PDB entry 7WTM | electron microscopy, 3.50 A resolution | chains C2 and SX of the 17 polymer chains in the assembly

# Chain C2
Molecule: 18S rRNA
Source organism: Saccharomyces cerevisiae
Sequence (1800 nucleotides; each row starts with the number of its first residue):
     1 UAUCUGGUUG AUCCUGCCAG UAGUCAUAUG CUUGUCUCAA AGAUUAAGCC AUGCAUGUCU
    61 AAGUAUAAGC AAUUUAUACA GUGAAACUGC GAAUGGCUCA UUAAAUCAGU UAUCGUUUAU
   121 UUGAUAGUUC CUUUACUACA UGGUAUAACU GUGGUAAUUC UAGAGCUAAU ACAUGCUUAA
   181 AAUCUCGACC CUUUGGAAGA GAUGUAUUUA UUAGAUAAAA AAUCAAUGUC UUCGGACUCU
   241 UUGAUGAUUC AUAAUAACUU UUCGAAUCGC AUGGCCUUGU GCUGGCGAUG GUUCAUUCAA
   301 AUUUCUGCCC UAUCAACUUU CGAUGGUAGG AUAGUGGCCU ACCAUGGUUU CAACGGGUAA
   361 CGGGGAAUAA GGGUUCGAUU CCGGAGAGGG AGCCUGAGAA ACGGCUACCA CAUCCAAGGA
   421 AGGCAGCAGG CGCGCAAAUU ACCCAAUCCU AAUUCAGGGA GGUAGUGACA AUAAAUAACG
   481 AUACAGGGCC CAUUCGGGUC UUGUAAUUGG AAUGAGUACA AUGUAAAUAC CUUAACGAGG
   541 AACAAUUGGA GGGCAAGUCU GGUGCCAGCA GCCGCGGUAA UUCCAGCUCC AAUAGCGUAU
   601 AUUAAAGUUG UUGCAGUUAA AAAGCUCGUA GUUGAACUUU GGGCCCGGUU GGCCGGUCCG
   661 AUUUUUUCGU GUACUGGAUU UCCAACGGGG CCUUUCCUUC UGGCUAACCU UGAGUCCUUG
   721 UGGCUCUUGG CGAACCAGGA CUUUUACUUU GAAAAAAUUA GAGUGUUCAA AGCAGGCGUA
   781 UUGCUCGAAU AUAUUAGCAU GGAAUAAUAG AAUAGGACGU UUGGUUCUAU UUUGUUGGUU
   841 UCUAGGACCA UCGUAAUGAU UAAUAGGGAC GGUCGGGGGC AUCAGUAUUC AAUUGUCAGA
   901 GGUGAAAUUC UUGGAUUUAU UGAAGACUAA CUACUGCGAA AGCAUUUGCC AAGGACGUUU
   961 UCAUUAAUCA AGAACGAAAG UUAGGGGAUC GAAGAUGAUC AGAUACCGUC GUAGUCUUAA
  1021 CCAUAAACUA UGCCGACUAG GGAUCGGGUG GUGUUUUUUU AAUGACCCAC UCGGCACCUU
  1081 ACGAGAAAUC AAAGUCUUUG GGUUCUGGGG GGAGUAUGGU CGCAAGGCUG AAACUUAAAG
  1141 GAAUUGACGG AAGGGCACCA CCAGGAGUGG AGCCUGCGGC UUAAUUUGAC UCAACACGGG
  1201 GAAACUCACC AGGUCCAGAC ACAAUAAGGA UUGACAGAUU GAGAGCUCUU UCUUGAUUUU
  1261 GUGGGUGGUG GUGCAUGGCC GUUCUUAGUU GGUGGAGUGA UUUGUCUGCU UAAUUGCGAU
  1321 AACGAACGAG ACCUUAACCU ACUAAAUAGU GGUGCUAGCA UUUGCUGGUU AUCCACUUCU
  1381 UAGAGGGACU AUCGGUUUCA AGCCGAUGGA AGUUUGAGGC AAUAACAGGU CUGUGAUGCC
  1441 CUUAGACGUU CUGGGCCGCA CGCGCGCUAC ACUGACGGAG CCAGCGAGUC UAACCUUGGC
  1501 CGAGAGGUCU UGGUAAUCUU GUGAAACUCC GUCGUGCUGG GGAUAGAGCA UUGUAAUUAU
  1561 UGCUCUUCAA CGAGGAAUUC CUAGUAAGCG CAAGUCAUCA GCUUGCGUUG AUUACGUCCC
  1621 UGCCCUUUGU ACACACCGCC CGUCGCUAGU ACCGAUUGAA UGGCUUAGUG AGGCCUCAGG
  1681 AUCUGCUUAG AGAAGGGGGC AACUCCAUCU CAGAGCGGAG AAUUUGGACA AACUUGGUCA
  1741 UUUAGAGGAA CUAAAAGUCG UAACAAGGUU UCCGUAGGUG AACCUGCGGA AGGAUCAUUA
Disordered / not traced: 73-75, 133-135, 489-498, 651-683, 707-732, 1147-1765

# Chain SX
Name: 40S ribosomal protein S23-A
Source organism: Saccharomyces cerevisiae
UniProt: P0CX29 (RS23A_YEAST); residue numbers follow UniProt; this construct covers 1-145
Amino-acid sequence (145 residues; each row starts with the number of its first residue):
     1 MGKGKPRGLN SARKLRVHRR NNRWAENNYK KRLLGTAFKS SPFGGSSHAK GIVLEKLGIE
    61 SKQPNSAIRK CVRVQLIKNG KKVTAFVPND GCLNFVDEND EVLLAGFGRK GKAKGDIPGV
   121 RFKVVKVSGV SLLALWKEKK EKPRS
Disordered / not traced: 1

# Chain C2 / chain SX interface
Pairs across the interface (92):
  A19(C2) with Arg109(SX), sugar contact
  A28(C2) with His48(SX), hydrogen bond to the base
  U29(C2) with Val125(SX), sugar contact
  G30(C2) with Lys126(SX), salt bridge to the phosphate; Ser131(SX), phosphate contact
  C31(C2) with Ser131(SX), phosphate contact; Ala134(SX), phosphate contact
  U32(C2) with Lys139(SX), salt bridge to the phosphate
  C310(C2) with Arg20(SX), phosphate contact; Trp24(SX), hydrogen bond to the phosphate; Tyr29(SX), sugar contact
  U311(C2) with Arg20(SX), salt bridge to the phosphate; Trp24(SX), hydrogen bond to the phosphate
  C351(C2) with Arg13(SX), hydrogen bond to the sugar
  A359(C2) with Phe38(SX), base contact; Lys39(SX), base contact
  U374(C2) with Arg23(SX), phosphate contact
  U375(C2) with Arg23(SX), salt bridge to the phosphate; Arg32(SX), salt bridge to the phosphate
  G434(C2) with Ile77(SX), sugar contact; Lys78(SX), phosphate contact
  C435(C2) with Ser46(SX), base contact; Ser47(SX), base contact; His48(SX), base contact; Ala49(SX), phosphate contact; Lys50(SX), hydrogen bond to the phosphate; Lys78(SX), phosphate contact; Leu103(SX), sugar contact
  G564(C2) with Asn65(SX), hydrogen bond to the base
  C565(C2) with Asn65(SX), hydrogen bond to the sugar
  A579(C2) with Lys62(SX), base contact
  A580(C2) with Asn65(SX), phosphate contact; Ser66(SX), hydrogen bond to the phosphate
  U581(C2) with Ser61(SX), base contact; Lys62(SX), base contact; Asp116(SX), hydrogen bond to the base
  C583(C2) with Ala67(SX), sugar contact
  U598(C2) with Lys123(SX), hydrogen bond to the sugar
  A599(C2) with Ser47(SX), hydrogen bond to the sugar; Ala105(SX), sugar contact; Gly106(SX), hydrogen bond to the sugar; Phe107(SX), phosphate contact; Gly108(SX), phosphate contact
  U600(C2) with Gly45(SX), sugar contact; Ser47(SX), sugar contact
  A601(C2) with Lys110(SX), salt bridge to the phosphate
  U602(C2) with Asn28(SX), phosphate contact; Arg32(SX), phosphate contact; Lys110(SX), salt bridge to the phosphate
  U609(C2) with Arg19(SX), phosphate contact; Asn22(SX), base contact; Arg23(SX), hydrogen bond to the sugar; Ala25(SX), base contact; Glu26(SX), hydrogen bond to the sugar
  G610(C2) with Lys5(SX), sugar contact; Arg19(SX), salt bridge to the phosphate
  U611(C2) with Lys5(SX), salt bridge to the phosphate; Arg19(SX), salt bridge to the phosphate
  U612(C2) with Lys3(SX), salt bridge to the phosphate; Lys5(SX), salt bridge to the phosphate
  C614(C2) with Lys3(SX), salt bridge to the phosphate; Lys5(SX), salt bridge to the phosphate
  U632(C2) with Asn10(SX), sugar contact; Ser11(SX), sugar contact
  U633(C2) with Gly8(SX), phosphate contact; Leu9(SX), hydrogen bond to the phosphate; Asn10(SX), hydrogen bond to the phosphate
  G1100(C2) with Lys3(SX), salt bridge to the phosphate; Arg7(SX), hydrogen bond to the sugar
  G1101(C2) with Arg7(SX), salt bridge to the phosphate
  G1102(C2) with Gly2(SX), hydrogen bond to the base; Arg7(SX), salt bridge to the phosphate
  U1103(C2) with Gly2(SX), base contact; Gly4(SX), base contact; Pro6(SX), phosphate contact; Arg7(SX), hydrogen bond to the phosphate; Gly8(SX), hydrogen bond to the phosphate
  U1104(C2) with Gly4(SX), base contact; Pro6(SX), phosphate contact; Lys14(SX), phosphate contact
  C1105(C2) with Gly4(SX), hydrogen bond to the base; Lys14(SX), salt bridge to the phosphate
  U1106(C2) with His18(SX), base contact
  G1107(C2) with Asn22(SX), base contact
  G1108(C2) with Asn22(SX), hydrogen bond to the base; Ala25(SX), base contact
  A1132(C2) with Lys30(SX), salt bridge to the phosphate
  A1133(C2) with Thr36(SX), phosphate contact; Ser40(SX), sugar contact
  C1134(C2) with Ser40(SX), phosphate contact
  U1135(C2) with Arg121(SX), salt bridge to the phosphate
  A1137(C2) with Lys112(SX), base contact
Interface residues without a listed pair, chain C2 (54 interface residues in all): G20, G548, C584, U603, G613, U1099, A1131, U1136
Interface residues without a listed pair, chain SX (65 interface residues in all): Leu15, Asn21, Lys31, Leu33, Pro42, Asn89, Pro118, Leu133

# In short
Chain C2 and chain SX form an interface of 54 and 65 residues respectively, with 22 hydrogen bonds and 20 salt
bridges. Among the polar pairs are A28(C2)-His48(SX), G564(C2)-Asn65(SX) and U581(C2)-Asp116(SX).
Chain C2 is 18S rRNA and chain SX is 40S ribosomal protein S23-A, both from Saccharomyces cerevisiae; the
structure, Cryo-EM structure of a yeast pre-40S ribosomal subunit - State Dis-E, was determined by electron
microscopy, deposited together with 7WTL.
